PDB entry 5U8M | X-ray diffraction, 2.10 A resolution | chains A and B

Chain A (and B):
Name: Response regulator
Source organism: Streptococcus pneumoniae (strain Hungary19A-6)
Notes: chain B of this document is another copy of the same molecule, construct and numbering; everything in this record applies to it too
UniProtKB: B1I9H6 (B1I9H6_STRPI); residues 1-229 here = UniProt positions 1-229
Amino-acid sequence (231 residues; numbered 0 to 230; the number before each row is that of its first residue; numbering starts at 0):
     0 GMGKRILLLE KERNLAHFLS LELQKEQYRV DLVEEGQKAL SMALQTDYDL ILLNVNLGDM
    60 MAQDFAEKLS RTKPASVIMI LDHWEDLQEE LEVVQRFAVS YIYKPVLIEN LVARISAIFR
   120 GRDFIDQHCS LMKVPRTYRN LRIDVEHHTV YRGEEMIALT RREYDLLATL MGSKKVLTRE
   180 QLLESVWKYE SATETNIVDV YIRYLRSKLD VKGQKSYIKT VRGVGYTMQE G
Disordered / not traced: 0-1
Construct notes: expression tag (0, 230)
Reported in the primary citation:
  - self-association interface (contacts with another copy of this molecule); pairs are residue here / residue on that copy: H127-M131 (backbone contact), C128-C128 (disulfide), S129-S129
  - conformationally variable residues (loop rearrangement): C128, K132 to P134
  - mutagenesis - C128A, C128S: decreased signaling in response to Piu promoter
  - mutagenesis - C128D: unchanged signaling
  - mutagenesis - C128A, C128S: decreased growth
  - mutagenesis - C128D: increased growth in response to aeration
  - mutagenesis - C128S: decreased stability

Chain A / chain B interface:
Residue-residue contacts (82; chain A residue first):
  Q26(A) - Q26(B)  hydrogen bond
  P73(A) - T148(B)
  P73(A) - A157(B)  hydrophobic
  P73(A) - L158(B)
  P73(A) - T159(B)
  A74(A) - H147(B)
  A74(A) - L158(B)
  A74(A) - T159(B)
  A74(A) - R160(B)
  S75(A) - R160(B)
  V76(A) - R160(B)
  E91(A) - Y203(B)  hydrogen bond
  Q94(A) - Y200(B)  hydrogen bond (backbone-side chain)
  Q94(A) - Y203(B)
  R95(A) - T159(B)
  R95(A) - R202(B)
  R95(A) - Y203(B)
  V98(A) - R161(B)  hydrogen bond (backbone-side chain)
  A116(A) - Y188(B)
  I117(A) - E189(B)
  R119(A) - Y188(B)
  G120(A) - K187(B)
  G120(A) - Y188(B)
  R121(A) - R160(B)
  R121(A) - R161(B)
  R121(A) - D164(B)  salt bridge
  R121(A) - V185(B)  hydrogen bond (side chain-backbone)
  F123(A) - K187(B)
  F123(A) - Y188(B)
  I124(A) - R160(B)
  I124(A) - D164(B)
  D125(A) - H147(B)  salt bridge
  D125(A) - R160(B)  salt bridge
  Q126(A) - F123(B)
  Q126(A) - Q126(B)  hydrogen bond
  Q126(A) - C128(B)
  Q126(A) - L130(B)
  H127(A) - S129(B)
  H127(A) - M131(B)  hydrogen bond (backbone-backbone)
  H127(A) - V133(B)
  H127(A) - V144(B)
  C128(A) - C128(B)  disulfide
  C128(A) - S129(B)
  S129(A) - S129(B)  hydrogen bond (backbone-backbone)
  S129(A) - M131(B)
  L130(A) - L176(B)  hydrophobic
  L130(A) - S184(B)
  V133(A) - H127(B)
  H147(A) - A74(B)
  H147(A) - D125(B)  salt bridge
  T148(A) - P73(B)
  M155(A) - R70(B)
  A157(A) - P73(B)  hydrophobic
  L158(A) - P73(B)
  L158(A) - A74(B)
  T159(A) - P73(B)
  T159(A) - R95(B)
  R160(A) - A74(B)
  R160(A) - V76(B)
  R160(A) - R121(B)  hydrogen bond (side chain-backbone)
  R160(A) - I124(B)
  R160(A) - D125(B)  salt bridge
  R161(A) - V98(B)  hydrogen bond (side chain-backbone)
  R161(A) - I117(B)
  R161(A) - R121(B)
  D164(A) - R121(B)  salt bridge
  D164(A) - I124(B)
  T168(A) - I124(B)
  G171(A) - S129(B)  hydrogen bond (backbone-side chain)
  S184(A) - F123(B)
  S184(A) - I124(B)
  V185(A) - R121(B)  hydrogen bond (backbone-side chain)
  K187(A) - F123(B)
  Y188(A) - A116(B)
  Y188(A) - R119(B)
  Y188(A) - G120(B)
  E189(A) - I117(B)
  E189(A) - R121(B)  salt bridge
  Y200(A) - Q94(B)  hydrogen bond (side chain-backbone)
  Y203(A) - E91(B)  hydrogen bond
  Y203(A) - Q94(B)
  Y203(A) - R95(B)
Other interface residues (no listed pair), chain A (49 interface residues in all): Q23, R70, F96, A97, V144, E162, S172, R202
Other interface residues (no listed pair), chain B (49 interface residues in all): S69, S75, F96, A97, M155, Y163, T168
Cross-chain cystine bridges: C128(A)-C128(B)
Interface features reported in the paper:
  - pairs named by the authors: H127(A)-M131(B) (backbone contact), C128(A)-C128(B) (covalent link), S129(A)-S129(B)

In short:
Chain A and chain B each contribute 49 residues to their interface; the contacts include 1 disulfide bond, 14
hydrogen bonds and 7 salt bridges. Polar contacts include R121(A)-D164(B), D125(A)-H147(B) and
D125(A)-R160(B). The authors report a backbone contact between H127(A) and M131(B); contacts between C128(A)
and C128(B) and S129(A) and S129(B). The paper reports that C128A and C128S of chain A reduce signaling in
response to Piu promoter; conformational variability at C128(A) and K132(A).
Chain A and chain B are both Response regulator (Streptococcus pneumoniae (strain Hungary19A-6)); the
structure, A novel family of redox sensors in the streptococci evolved from two-component response regulators,
was determined by X-ray diffraction together with 5VFA and 5U8K from the same study.
